Entry 2FAM (X-ray diffraction, 2.00 A resolution); this record covers chain A.

# Chain A
Protein: Myoglobin
Source organism: Aplysia limacina
Reference sequence: P02210 (GLB_APLLI); residues 1-146 here = UniProt positions 1-146
Sequence (147 residues; each row starts with the number of its first residue; numbering starts at 0):
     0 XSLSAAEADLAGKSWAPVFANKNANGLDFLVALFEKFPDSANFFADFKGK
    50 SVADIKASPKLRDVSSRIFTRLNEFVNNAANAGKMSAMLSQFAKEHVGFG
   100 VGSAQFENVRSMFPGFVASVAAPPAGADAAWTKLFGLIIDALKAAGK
Modified positions: ACE (acetyl group) at position 0
Sequence notes: conflict Asn22 (Asp in P02210), Leu26 (Asp in P02210), Asp27 (Ala in P02210), Asn80 (Asp in P02210)
Metal / ion sites: heme Fe: His95 (together with thiocyanate ion)
Ligand contacts: heme (HEM): Phe28, Leu32, Ser39, Phe42, Phe43, Arg66, Ile67, Arg70, Leu71, Phe91, Glu94, His95, Phe98, Val100, Gln104, Phe105, Val108

# In short
Ligands of chain A: heme.
Chain A is Myoglobin (Aplysia limacina); the structure, X-ray crystal structure of ferric aplysia limacina
myoglobin in different liganded states, was determined by X-ray diffraction together with 2FAL from the same
study.
